4C8Q - chains B and C of the 8 polymer chains in the assembly; structure by X-ray diffraction, 3.70 A resolution.

[Chain B]
Molecule: U6 snrna-associated sm-like protein LSM2
Organism: Saccharomyces cerevisiae
UniProtKB: P38203 (LSM2_YEAST); residue numbers follow UniProt; this construct covers 2-95
Chain sequence (105 residues; row label = number of the first residue in the row; numbers below 1 keep their minus sign (Ser-9 is residue -9)):
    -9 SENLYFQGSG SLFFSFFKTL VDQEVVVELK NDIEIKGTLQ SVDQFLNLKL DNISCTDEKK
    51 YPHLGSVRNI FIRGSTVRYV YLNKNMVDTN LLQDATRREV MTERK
Disordered / not traced: 95
Differences from the reference sequence: expression tag (-9 to 1)
UniProt features mapped onto this chain:
  - mutagenesis: Lys20 (K20A/E: Inviable. Decreases binding affinity for U6 snRNA), Phe35 (F35A: Strongly reduces affinity for poly-U RNA ends), Asn37 (N37A: Strongly reduces affinity for poly-U RNA ends), Arg63 (R63A: Strongly reduces affinity for poly-U RNA ends)
Metal / ion sites: Co2+: Arg68 (shared with Arg24(C), Arg61(C) of chain C)

[Chain C]
Molecule: U6 snrna-associated sm-like protein LSM3
Organism: Saccharomyces cerevisiae
UniProtKB: P57743 (LSM3_YEAST); numbering as in UniProt (aligned over 1-89)
Chain sequence (89 residues; each row starts with the number of its first residue):
     1 METPLDLLKL NLDERVYIKL RGARTLVGTL QAFDSHCNIV LSDAVETIYQ LNNEELSESE
    61 RRCEMVFIRG DTVTLISTPS EDDDGAVEI
Disordered / not traced: 80-89
UniProt features mapped onto this chain:
  - mutagenesis: Arg21 (R21E: Sensitive to thermal stress. Decreases binding affinity for U6 snRNA), His36 (H36A: Strongly reduces affinity for poly-U RNA ends), Asn38 (N38A: Strongly reduces affinity for poly-U RNA ends), Arg69 (R69A: Strongly reduces affinity for poly-U RNA ends)
Metal / ion sites: Co2+: Arg24, Arg61 (shared with Arg68(B) of chain B)

[How chain B and chain C interact]
Pairs across the interface (46):
  Leu2(B) - Phe33(C)
  Phe3(B) - Phe33(C)
  Phe3(B) - Asp34(C)
  Phe3(B) - Asn38(C)
  Phe3(B) - Ile39(C)
  Phe3(B) - Val40(C)  hydrophobic
  Phe3(B) - Phe67(C)  hydrophobic
  Phe6(B) - Val40(C)  hydrophobic
  Phe7(B) - Phe67(C)  hydrophobic
  Glu18(B) - Arg61(C)  salt bridge
  Lys20(B) - Asp71(C)  salt bridge
  Asp22(B) - Arg24(C)  salt bridge
  Glu24(B) - Arg61(C)  salt bridge
  Phe35(B) - Arg69(C)
  Leu36(B) - Asn38(C)
  Gly64(B) - Arg69(C)
  Val67(B) - Arg69(C)
  Arg68(B) - Arg24(C)
  Arg68(B) - Ile68(C)
  Arg68(B) - Arg69(C)  hydrogen bond (backbone-backbone)
  Tyr69(B) - Leu20(C)
  Tyr69(B) - Leu26(C)
  Tyr69(B) - Glu46(C)  hydrogen bond
  Tyr69(B) - Phe67(C)
  Tyr69(B) - Ile68(C)  hydrophobic
  Val70(B) - Val66(C)
  Val70(B) - Phe67(C)  hydrogen bond (backbone-backbone)
  Tyr71(B) - Arg61(C)  hydrogen bond
  Tyr71(B) - Met65(C)
  Tyr71(B) - Val66(C)  hydrophobic
  Leu72(B) - Met65(C)  hydrogen bond (backbone-backbone)
  Asn73(B) - Glu64(C)
  Lys74(B) - Glu64(C)  hydrogen bond (backbone-side chain)
  Lys74(B) - Met65(C)
  Val77(B) - Met65(C)  hydrophobic
  Thr79(B) - Gln31(C)
  Leu82(B) - Gln31(C)
  Leu82(B) - Ala32(C)  hydrophobic
  Leu82(B) - Val40(C)  hydrophobic
  Gln83(B) - Asp13(C)  hydrogen bond
  Gln83(B) - Gln31(C)  hydrogen bond
  Thr86(B) - Ala32(C)
  Thr86(B) - Phe33(C)
  Arg87(B) - Lys9(C)
  Arg87(B) - Leu12(C)
  Val90(B) - Lys9(C)
Also at the interface, not in a pair above, chain B (29 interface residues in all): Ser65, Met91, Glu93
Also at the interface, not in a pair above, chain C (25 interface residues in all): Asp6, Ser35, Thr72

[Summary]
29 residues of chain B face 25 of chain C across their interface; the contacts include 8 hydrogen bonds and 4
salt bridges. Among the polar pairs are Glu18(B)-Arg61(C), Lys20(B)-Asp71(C) and Asp22(B)-Arg24(C).
Here chain B is U6 snrna-associated sm-like protein LSM2 and chain C is U6 snrna-associated sm-like protein
LSM3, both from Saccharomyces cerevisiae. Entry 4C8Q (Crystal structure of the yeast Lsm1-7-Pat1 complex) was
determined by X-ray diffraction (same publication as 4C92).
